PDB entry 7SG0 | X-ray diffraction, 3.00 A resolution | chains B and E of the 5 polymer chains in the assembly

[Chain B]
Protein: MHC class II HLA-DQ-beta-1
Organism: Homo sapiens
UniProtKB: O19712 (O19712_HUMAN); residues 1-192 here = UniProt positions 1-192
Sequence (207 residues; numbered -14 to 192; the number before each row is that of its first residue; numbers below 1 keep their minus sign (Gly-14 is residue -14)):
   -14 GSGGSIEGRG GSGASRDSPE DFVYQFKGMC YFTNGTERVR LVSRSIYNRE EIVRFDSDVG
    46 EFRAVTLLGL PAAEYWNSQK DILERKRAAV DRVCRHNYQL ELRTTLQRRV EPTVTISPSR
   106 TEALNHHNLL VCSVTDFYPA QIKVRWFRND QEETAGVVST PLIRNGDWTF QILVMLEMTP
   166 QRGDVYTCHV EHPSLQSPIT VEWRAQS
Not modelled in the structure: -14 to 2, 105-112, 166-169, 190-192
Construct notes: expression tag (-14 to 0)
Disulfides: Cys15-Cys79, Cys117-Cys173
Glycans and other covalent adducts: N-acetylglucosamine (NAG) linked to Asn19
What the authors report for this chain:
  - conformationally variable residues (side-chain flip): Arg70

[Chain E]
Protein: T-cell receptor, w316, beta chain
Organism: Homo sapiens
Sequence (240 residues; each row starts with the number of its first residue; note: 14 numbers in that range are skipped by the numbering (no residue carries them; nothing is unmodelled there)):
     4 HMQTPSNKVT EKGKYVELRC DPISGH
    37 TALYWYRQSL GQGPEFLIYF QG
    63 TGAADDSGLP NDRFFAVRP
    83 EGSVSTLKIQ RTERGDSAVY LCASSQGQ
   113 DTEAFFGQGT RLTVVEDLNK VFPPEVAVFE PSEAEISHTQ KATLVCLATG FFPDHVELSW
   173 WVNGKEVHSG VCTDPQPLKE QPALNDSRYA LSSRLRVSAT FWQNPRNHFR CQVQFYGLSE
   233 NDEWTQDRAK PVTQIVSAEA WGRAD
Not modelled in the structure: 4, 257
Disulfides: Cys23-Cys104, Cys158-Cys223

[Interface between chain B and chain E]
Residue-residue contacts (8; chain B residue first):
  Tyr60(B) - Gln108(E)
  Tyr60(B) - Thr114(E)
  Gln64(B) - Thr114(E)
  Asp66(B) - Asp113(E)
  Ile67(B) - Gln110(E)
  Ile67(B) - Asp113(E)
  Arg70(B) - Gln110(E)
  Arg70(B) - Asp113(E)  salt bridge
From the paper, about this interface:
  - residue pairs: Arg70(B)-Asp113(E) (hydrogen bond)
  - interface residues, chain B: Asp66(B), Ile67(B)
  - interface residues, chain E: Gln110(E), Asp113(E)

[Overview]
The interface between chain B and chain E involves 5 residues on one side and 4 on the other, with 1 salt
bridge. The salt-bridged pair is Arg70(B)-Asp113(E). The authors report a hydrogen bond between Arg70(B) and
Asp113(E). The paper reports interface residues Asp66(B), Ile67(B) and Gln110(E) among others; conformational
variability at Arg70(B).
Here chain B is MHC class II HLA-DQ-beta-1 and chain E is T-cell receptor, w316, beta chain, both from Homo
sapiens. Entry 7SG0 (W316 TCR in complex with HLA-DQ2-omega1) was determined by X-ray diffraction together
with 7SG1 and 7SG2 from the same study.
